PDB entry 6VN7 | electron microscopy, 3.20 A resolution | chains R and A of the 6 polymer chains in the assembly

== Chain R ==
Protein: Vasoactive intestinal polypeptide receptor 1
From: Homo sapiens
Chain sequence (582 residues; each row starts with the number of its first residue):
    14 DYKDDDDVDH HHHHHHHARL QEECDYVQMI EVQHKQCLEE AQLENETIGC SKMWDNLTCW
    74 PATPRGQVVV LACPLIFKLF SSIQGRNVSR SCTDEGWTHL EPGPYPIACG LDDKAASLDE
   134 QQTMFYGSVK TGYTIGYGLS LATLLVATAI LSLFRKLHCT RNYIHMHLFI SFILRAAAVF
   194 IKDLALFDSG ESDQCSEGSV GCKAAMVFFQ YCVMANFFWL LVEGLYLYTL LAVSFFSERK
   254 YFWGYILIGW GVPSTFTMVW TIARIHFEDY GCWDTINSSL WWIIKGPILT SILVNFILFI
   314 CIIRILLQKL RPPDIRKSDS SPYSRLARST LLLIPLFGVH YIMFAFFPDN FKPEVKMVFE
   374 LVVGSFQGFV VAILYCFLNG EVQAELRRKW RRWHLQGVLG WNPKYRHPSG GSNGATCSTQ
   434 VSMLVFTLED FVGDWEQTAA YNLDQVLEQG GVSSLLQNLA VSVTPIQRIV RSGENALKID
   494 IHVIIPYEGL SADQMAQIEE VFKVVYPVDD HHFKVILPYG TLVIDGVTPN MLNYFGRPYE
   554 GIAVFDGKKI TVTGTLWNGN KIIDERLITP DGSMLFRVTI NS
Not modelled in the structure: 14-128, 202-211, 327-334, 410-595
Disulfide bonds: Cys215-Cys285
From the paper describing this entry:
  - mutagenesis - Y146A, L199A, Q223A, I289A, W294A: decreased signaling with Pituitary adenylate cyclase-activating polypeptide
  - conformationally variable residues (helix shift, side-chain flip): Arg338, Thr343, Pro348 to Gly351
  - contacts within the chain: Pro348-Gln380 (hydrogen bond), Asn308-Phe350 (hydrogen bond), Tyr354-Gln380 (hydrogen bond)

== Chain A ==
Protein: Guanine nucleotide-binding protein G(s) subunit alpha isoforms short
From: Homo sapiens
UniProtKB: P63092 (GNAS2_HUMAN); residue numbers follow UniProt; this construct covers 1-394
Chain sequence (394 residues; row label = number of the first residue in the row):
     1 MGCLGNSKTE DQRNEEKAQR EANKKIEKQL QKDKQVYRAT HRLLLLGAGE SGKNTIVKQM
    61 RILHVNGFNG EGGEEDPQAA RSNSDGEKAT KVQDIKNNLK EAIETIVAAM SNLVPPVELA
   121 NPENQFRVDY ILSVMNVPDF DFPPEFYEHA KALWEDEGVR ACYERSNEYQ LIDCAQYFLD
   181 KIDVIKQDDY VPSDQDLLRC RVLTSGIFET KFQVDKVNFH MFDVGAQRDE RRKWIQCFND
   241 VTAIIFVVAS SSYNMVIRED NQTNRLQAAL KLFDSIWNNK WLRDTSVILF LNKQDLLAEK
   301 VLAGKSKIED YFPEFARYTT PEDATPEPGE DPRVTRAKYF IRDEFLRIST ASGDGRHYCY
   361 PHFTCAVDTE NIRRVFNDCR DIIQRMHLRQ YELL
Not modelled in the structure: 1-8, 63-203, 255-260
Sequence notes: conflict Asn54 (Ser in P63092), Asp188 (Ala in P63092), Ala226 (Gly in P63092), Ala268 (Glu in P63092), Lys271 (Asn in P63092), Asp274 (Lys in P63092), Lys280 (Arg in P63092), Asp284 (Thr in P63092), Thr285 (Ile in P63092)

== Chain R / chain A interface ==
Residue-residue contacts - 21 pairs, chain R then chain A:
  Arg174(R) - Tyr391(A)
  Tyr239(R) - Tyr391(A)
  Leu240(R) - Tyr391(A)  hydrophobic
  Leu243(R) - His387(A)
  Leu243(R) - Tyr391(A)
  Leu244(R) - Gln384(A)  hydrogen bond (backbone-side chain)
  Leu244(R) - Leu388(A)  hydrophobic
  Ala245(R) - Arg380(A)  hydrogen bond (backbone-side chain)
  Ser247(R) - Ile383(A)
  Phe248(R) - His41(A)
  Phe248(R) - Val217(A)  hydrophobic
  Phe248(R) - Phe376(A)  hydrophobic
  Phe248(R) - Arg380(A)
  Leu319(R) - Leu388(A)  hydrophobic
  Lys322(R) - Asp381(A)  salt bridge
  Lys322(R) - Gln384(A)  hydrogen bond
  Lys322(R) - Arg385(A)  hydrogen bond (backbone-side chain)
  Leu323(R) - Leu394(A)  hydrophobic
  Arg338(R) - Leu394(A)
  Ser342(R) - Leu393(A)  hydrogen bond (side chain-backbone)
  Asn392(R) - Glu392(A)
Interface residues without a listed pair, chain R (16 interface residues in all): Pro326, Leu345
Interface residues without a listed pair, chain A (17 interface residues in all): Phe219, Cys379, Gln390

== Overview ==
16 residues of chain R face 17 of chain A across their interface; the contacts include 5 hydrogen bonds and 1
salt bridge. Among the polar pairs are Lys322(R)-Asp381(A), Leu244(R)-Gln384(A) and Ala245(R)-Arg380(A). The
paper reports that Y146A, L199A and Q223A of chain R, among others, reduce signaling with Pituitary adenylate
cyclase-activating polypeptide; conformational variability at Arg338(R), Thr343(R) and Pro348(R); 5
substitutions were tested in all.
Here chain R is Vasoactive intestinal polypeptide receptor 1 and chain A is Guanine nucleotide-binding protein
G(s) subunit alpha isoforms short, both from Homo sapiens. Entry 6VN7 (Cryo-EM structure of an activated VIP1
receptor-G protein complex) was determined by electron microscopy.
